PDB entry 7SZT | X-ray diffraction, 2.32 A resolution | chains A and B of the 4 polymer chains in the assembly

# Chain A (and B)
Name: Multidrug resistance protein, SMR family
From: Clostridiales bacterium oral taxon 876
Notes: chain B of this document is another copy of the same molecule, construct and numbering; everything in this record applies to it too
UniProtKB: U2EQ00 (U2EQ00_9FIRM); numbering as in UniProt (aligned over 1-105)
Amino-acid sequence (105 residues; numbered 1 to 105; the number before each row is that of its first residue):
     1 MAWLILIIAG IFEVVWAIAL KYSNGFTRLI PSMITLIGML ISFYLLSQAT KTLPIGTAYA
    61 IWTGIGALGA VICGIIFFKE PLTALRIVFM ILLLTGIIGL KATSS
Unresolved in the structure: 105
Ligand contacts:
  - Dodecyldimethylphosphine oxide (9PD), molecule 1: G25, F26, T27, L36
  - Dodecyldimethylphosphine oxide (9PD), molecule 2: F26, L29, M33, L36
Reported in the primary citation:
  - conformationally variable residues (side-chain flip): E13
  - contacts within the chain: E13-W16 (hydrogen bond), E13-S42 (hydrogen bond), S42-W62 (hydrogen bond)
  - mutagenesis - Y59F: abolished catalytic activity
  - mutagenesis - S42A, W62F: abolished catalytic activity on Gdm+

# Chain A / chain B interface
Residue-residue contacts (62):
  E13(A) - Y59(B)  hydrogen bond
  W16(A) - Y59(B)  hydrophobic
  W16(A) - W62(B)  hydrophobic
  A17(A) - I55(B)
  I18(A) - I55(B)  hydrophobic
  L20(A) - L46(B)  hydrophobic
  L20(A) - S47(B)
  K21(A) - T50(B)  hydrogen bond (side chain-backbone)
  K21(A) - K51(B)
  K21(A) - L53(B)
  K21(A) - I55(B)
  N24(A) - K51(B)
  G25(A) - S47(B)
  G25(A) - Q48(B)
  G25(A) - K51(B)
  F26(A) - F43(B)
  F26(A) - S47(B)
  M39(A) - F43(B)  hydrophobic
  G66(A) - Y59(B)
  A67(A) - Y59(B)
  A70(A) - G56(B)
  V71(A) - G56(B)
  G74(A) - I55(B)
  F78(A) - I55(B)  hydrophobic
  E80(A) - P54(B)
  E80(A) - I55(B)  hydrogen bond (side chain-backbone)
  E80(A) - G56(B)  hydrogen bond (side chain-backbone)
  L85(A) - T103(B)
  R86(A) - P54(B)
  R86(A) - G56(B)
  R86(A) - T57(B)  hydrogen bond
  R86(A) - L100(B)
  F89(A) - T95(B)
  F89(A) - G96(B)
  F89(A) - G99(B)
  F89(A) - L100(B)  hydrophobic
  M90(A) - G56(B)
  M90(A) - T57(B)
  M90(A) - A60(B)  hydrophobic
  M90(A) - L100(B)  hydrophobic
  L92(A) - L92(B)
  L92(A) - T95(B)
  L93(A) - A60(B)  hydrophobic
  L93(A) - L93(B)
  L93(A) - G96(B)
  L93(A) - I97(B)  hydrophobic
  L93(A) - L100(B)  hydrophobic
  T95(A) - L92(B)
  G96(A) - F89(B)
  I97(A) - A60(B)
  I97(A) - T63(B)
  I97(A) - G64(B)
  I97(A) - L93(B)  hydrophobic
  G99(A) - F89(B)
  L100(A) - V71(B)  hydrophobic
  L100(A) - R86(B)
  L100(A) - F89(B)  hydrophobic
  L100(A) - M90(B)  hydrophobic
  L100(A) - L93(B)  hydrophobic
  K101(A) - A67(B)
  T103(A) - R86(B)  hydrogen bond
  S104(A) - R86(B)  hydrogen bond
Also at the interface, not in a pair above, chain A (33 interface residues in all): T63, L94
Also at the interface, not in a pair above, chain B (32 interface residues in all): I61, L68, E80

# Overview
33 residues of chain A and 32 residues of chain B are in contact; the contacts include 7 hydrogen bonds. Polar
pairs include E13(A)-Y59(B), K21(A)-T50(B) and E80(A)-I55(B). Chain A binds Dodecyldimethylphosphine oxide.
The paper reports that S42A and W62F of chain A abolish catalytic activity on Gdm+; conformational variability
at E13(A).
Chain A and chain B are both Multidrug resistance protein, SMR family (Clostridiales bacterium oral taxon
876); the structure, Crystal structure of Gdx-Clo from Small Multidrug Resistance family of transporters in
low pH (protonated state), was determined by X-ray diffraction, deposited together with 7MGX, 7MH6, 7SSU,
7SV9, 7SVX and 7T00.
